Entry 3WH7 (X-ray diffraction, 1.10 A resolution); this record covers chain A.

Chain A:
Molecule: beta-glucosidase
Notes: EC 3.2.1.21
Amino-acid sequence (457 residues; row label = number of the first residue in the row):
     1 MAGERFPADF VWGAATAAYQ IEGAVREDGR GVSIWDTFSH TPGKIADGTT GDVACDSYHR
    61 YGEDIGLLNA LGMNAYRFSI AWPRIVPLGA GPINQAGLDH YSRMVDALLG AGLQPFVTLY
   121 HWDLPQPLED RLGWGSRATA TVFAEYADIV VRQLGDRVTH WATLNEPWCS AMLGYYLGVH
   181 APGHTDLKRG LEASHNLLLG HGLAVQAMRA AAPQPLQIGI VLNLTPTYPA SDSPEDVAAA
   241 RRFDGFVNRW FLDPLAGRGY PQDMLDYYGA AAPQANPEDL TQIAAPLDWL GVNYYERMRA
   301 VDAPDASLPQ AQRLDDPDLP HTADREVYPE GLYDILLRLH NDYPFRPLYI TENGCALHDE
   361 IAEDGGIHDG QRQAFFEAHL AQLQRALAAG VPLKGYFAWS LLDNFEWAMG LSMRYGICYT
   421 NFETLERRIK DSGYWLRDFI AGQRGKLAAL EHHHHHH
Disordered / not traced: 444-457
Metal / ion sites: Na+ near H321 (its only coordinating residue here)
Ligand contacts:
  - beta-D-fucopyranose (FCB): Q20, H121, W122, N165, E166, N293, Y295, R325, E352, W399, E406, W407, Y415
  - N-cyclohexyltaurine (NHE; 2-[N-cyclohexylamino]ethane sulfonic acid): P226, T227, Y228, P229, V237, A240, R241, D244, D334, I335, R338
Reported in the primary citation:
  - catalytic residues: E352
  - binding site for beta-D-fucopyranose: Q20, H121, N165, E166, E352, W399, E406, W407
  - specificity-determining residues: R325 (proposed by the authors, not directly observed)
  - specificity-determining residues: N223
  - mutagenesis - N223D: decreased catalytic activity on 500 mm glucose
  - mutagenesis - N223D: decreased catalytic activity on beta-galactosidase
  - mutagenesis - N223D: decreased catalytic activity on beta-fucosidase
  - mutagenesis - N223R, N223T: decreased catalytic activity on pNP-beta-d-Glc
  - mutagenesis - N223F, N223I, N223L, N223M, N223Q (3.0-fold), N223W, N223Y (5.3-fold): increased catalytic activity on pNP-beta-d-Glc
  - mutagenesis - N223G, N223Q: decreased catalytic activity on glucose
  - mutagenesis - N223G, N223Q: abolished catalytic activity on d-galactose, d-fucose, and xylitol
  - mutagenesis - N223D: decreased catalytic activity on d-galactose, d-fucose, and xylitol
  - mutagenesis - N223Y: decreased catalytic activity on cellobiose
  - mutagenesis - N223Q, N223Y: increased catalytic activity on gentiobiose
  - mutagenesis - N223Q, N223Y (4.0-fold): decreased binding to pNP-beta-d-Glc
  - mutagenesis - N223D, N223G, N223H, N223Q: decreased catalytic activity on sophorose
  - mutagenesis - N223D: abolished catalytic activity on laminaribiose

In short:
Bound to chain A: beta-D-fucopyranose and N-cyclohexyltaurine. The paper reports the catalytic residue E352;
N223F, N223I and N223L, among others, increase catalytic activity on pNP-beta-d-Glc; 12 substitutions were
tested in all.
Chain A is beta-glucosidase; the structure, Crystal structure of GH1 beta-glucosidase Td2F2 L-fucose complex,
was determined by X-ray diffraction (same publication as 5AYB, 5AYI, 3WH5, 3WH6 and 3WH8).
